6ZUX - chains L and H of the 3 polymer chains in the assembly; structure by X-ray diffraction, 1.94 A resolution.

Chain L:
Molecule: Prothrombin
Source organism: Homo sapiens
Notes: EC 3.4.21.5
UniProt: P00734 (THRB_HUMAN); the construct lacks a stretch of the UniProt sequence, so the offset changes along the chain: -5 to 0 = UniProt 328-333; 1-14 = UniProt 336-349; 15-17 = UniProt 361-363
Amino-acid sequence (36 residues; numbered -5 to 17 plus 13 insertion-coded residues; the number before each row is that of its first residue; a row labelled like 14A-14K holds insertion residues (14A, then the next letters in order); numbers below 1 keep their minus sign (Thr-5 is residue -5)):
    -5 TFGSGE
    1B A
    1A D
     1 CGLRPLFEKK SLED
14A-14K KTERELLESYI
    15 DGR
Not modelled in the structure: -5 to 0, 15-17
Swiss-Prot annotation at these positions:
  - site: Arg17 (Cleavage)

Chain H:
Molecule: Prothrombin
Source organism: Homo sapiens
Notes: EC 3.4.21.5
UniProt: P00734 (THRB_HUMAN); the construct lacks a stretch of the UniProt sequence and is renumbered around it, so the offset changes along the chain: 16-37 = UniProt 364-385; 38-60 = UniProt 387-409; 61-77 = UniProt 419-435; 78-97 = UniProt 437-456; 7 more segments
Amino-acid sequence (259 residues; each row starts with the number of its first residue; note: 3 numbers in that range are skipped by the numbering (no residue carries them; nothing is unmodelled there); a row labelled like 60A-60E holds insertion residues (60A, then the next letters in order)):
    16 IVEGSDAEIG MSPWQVMLFR KS
   37A P
    38 QELLCGASLI SDRWVLTAAH CLL
60A-60E YPPWD
60G-60I KNF
   60K T
    61 ENDLLVRIGK HSRTRYE
   77A R
    78 NIEKISMLEK IYIHPRYNWR
   97A E
    98 NLDRDIALMK LKKPVAFSDY IHPVCLPDRE TA
129A-129C ASL
   130 LQAGYKGRVT GWGNLKET
147A-147G WTANVGK
   150 GQPSVLQVVN LPIVERPVCK DSTRIRITDN MFCA
  184A G
   184 YKP
186A-186D DEGK
   187 RGDACEGDSG GPFVMKSP
204A-204B FN
   205 NRWYQMGIVS WGE
   219 GC
  221A D
   221 RDGKYGFYTH VFRLKKWIQK VIDQFGE
Not modelled in the structure: 147A-147G, 246-247
Cystine bridges: Cys42-Cys58, Cys168-Cys182, Cys191-Cys220
Glycans and other covalent adducts: N-acetylglucosamine (NAG) linked to Asn60H
Small-molecule neighbours: compound42a (QQE; [2-[[(1R)-1-(3-chlorophenyl)ethyl]amino]-7-methoxy-1,3-benzoxazol-5-yl]-[(2S,5S)-5-(2-hydroxyethyl)-2-methyl-morpholin-4-yl]methanone): His57, Tyr60A, Trp60D, Asn98, Leu99, Ile174, Asp189, Ala190, Cys191, Glu192, Gly193, Asp194, Ser195, Val213, Ser214, Trp215, Gly216, Gly219, Cys220, Gly226, Phe227, Tyr228
Swiss-Prot annotation at these positions:
  - region: Ala183 to Val200 (High affinity receptor-binding region which is also known as the TP508 peptide)
  - active site (Charge relay system): His57, Asp102, Ser195
  - glycosylation: Asn60H (N-linked (GlcNAc...) (complex) asparagine)

Interface between chain L and chain H:
Cross-chain cystine bridges: Cys1(L)-Cys122(H)
Residue-residue contacts - 58 pairs, chain L then chain H:
  Cys1(L) - Pro120(H)
  Cys1(L) - Val121(H)
  Cys1(L) - Cys122(H)  disulfide
  Cys1(L) - Arg206(H)  hydrogen bond (backbone-side chain)
  Asp1A(L) - His119(H)  salt bridge
  Asp1A(L) - Arg206(H)
  Ala1B(L) - Arg206(H)  hydrogen bond (backbone-side chain)
  Gly2(L) - Trp29(H)
  Gly2(L) - Pro120(H)  hydrogen bond (backbone-backbone)
  Gly2(L) - Cys122(H)
  Gly2(L) - Arg206(H)
  Gly2(L) - Trp207(H)  hydrogen bond (backbone-backbone)
  Leu3(L) - His119(H)  hydrogen bond (backbone-side chain)
  Leu3(L) - Asn205(H)
  Leu3(L) - Arg206(H)
  Arg4(L) - Gly25(H)
  Arg4(L) - Met26(H)  hydrogen bond (side chain-backbone)
  Arg4(L) - Pro28(H)
  Arg4(L) - Trp29(H)
  Arg4(L) - Arg137(H)
  Arg4(L) - Trp207(H)
  Pro5(L) - Ser115(H)
  Pro5(L) - Asp116(H)
  Leu6(L) - Ile24(H)
  Leu6(L) - Asp116(H)
  Phe7(L) - Glu23(H)
  Phe7(L) - Ile24(H)
  Phe7(L) - Gly25(H)
  Phe7(L) - Met26(H)  hydrophobic
  Glu8(L) - Lys202(H)  salt bridge
  Glu8(L) - Asn205(H)
  Glu8(L) - Trp207(H)  hydrogen bond
  Asp14(L) - Glu23(H)
  Asp14(L) - Met26(H)
  Asp14(L) - Arg137(H)  salt bridge
  Asp14(L) - Trp207(H)
  Lys14A(L) - Glu23(H)  hydrogen bond (backbone-side chain)
  Thr14B(L) - Arg137(H)  hydrogen bond
  Thr14B(L) - Asn159(H)  hydrogen bond
  Glu14C(L) - Arg137(H)
  Glu14C(L) - Lys202(H)  salt bridge
  Glu14E(L) - Lys135(H)  salt bridge
  Glu14E(L) - Asn159(H)  hydrogen bond
  Glu14E(L) - Tyr184(H)  hydrogen bond
  Leu14F(L) - Lys135(H)
  Leu14F(L) - Gly136(H)
  Leu14F(L) - Asn159(H)
  Leu14F(L) - Trp207(H)  hydrophobic
  Leu14G(L) - Pro204(H)  hydrophobic
  Ser14I(L) - Gly133(H)
  Ser14I(L) - Tyr134(H)
  Ser14I(L) - Lys135(H)  hydrogen bond (side chain-backbone)
  Tyr14J(L) - Tyr134(H)  hydrophobic
  Tyr14J(L) - Lys135(H)  hydrogen bond (side chain-backbone)
  Tyr14J(L) - Met201(H)
  Tyr14J(L) - Lys202(H)  hydrogen bond (side chain-backbone)
  Tyr14J(L) - Pro204(H)
  Ile14K(L) - Tyr134(H)
Interface residues without a listed pair, chain H (26 interface residues in all): Tyr117

Overview:
The interface between chain L and chain H involves 20 residues on one side and 26 on the other; the contacts
include 1 disulfide bond, 15 hydrogen bonds and 5 salt bridges. Among the polar pairs are Asp1A(L)-His119(H),
Glu8(L)-Lys202(H) and Glu14E(L)-Lys135(H).
Here chain L is Prothrombin and chain H is Prothrombin, both from Homo sapiens. Entry 6ZUX (Crystal Structure
of Thrombin in complex with compound42a) was determined by X-ray diffraction (same publication as 6ZUG, 6ZUH,
6ZUN, 6ZUU, 6ZUW, 6ZV7 and 6ZV8).
